Entry 7OD5 (X-ray diffraction, 2.10 A resolution); this record covers chains L and M of the 3 polymer chains in the assembly.

== Chain L ==
Name: Reaction center protein L chain
Source organism: Rhodobacter sphaeroides
Reference sequence: P0C0Y8 (RCEL_RHOSH); residues 1-281 here correspond to UniProt positions 2-282 (UniProt number = residue number + 1)
Amino-acid sequence (281 residues; row label = number of the first residue in the row):
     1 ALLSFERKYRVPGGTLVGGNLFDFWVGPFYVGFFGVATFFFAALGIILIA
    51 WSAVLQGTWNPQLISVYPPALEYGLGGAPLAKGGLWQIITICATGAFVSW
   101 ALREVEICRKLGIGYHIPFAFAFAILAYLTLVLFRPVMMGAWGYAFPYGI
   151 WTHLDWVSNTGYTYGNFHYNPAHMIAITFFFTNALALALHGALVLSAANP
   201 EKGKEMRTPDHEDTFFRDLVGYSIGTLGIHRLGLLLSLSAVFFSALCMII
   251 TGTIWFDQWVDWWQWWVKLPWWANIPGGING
Differences from the reference sequence: engineered mutation Thr-178 (Ser179 in P0C0Y8)
Bound ions: Fe ion: His-190, His-230 (shared with His-219(M), Glu-234(M), His-266(M) of chain M)
Small-molecule neighbours:
  - bacteriochlorophyll a (BCL), molecule 1: Ile-46, Ile-49, Phe-97, Tyr-128, Leu-131, Phe-146, Ile-150, Trp-151, His-153, Leu-154, Trp-156, Val-157
  - bacteriochlorophyll a (BCL), molecule 2: Phe-97, Phe-121, Ala-124, Ile-125, Ala-127, Tyr-128, Leu-131, Trp-156, Val-157, Ser-158, Thr-160, Gly-161, Tyr-162, Asn-166, Phe-167, His-168, His-173, Ala-176, Ile-177, Phe-180, Phe-181, Val-241, Ser-244, Ala-245, Cys-247, Met-248
  - bacteriochlorophyll a (BCL), molecule 3: Val-157, Tyr-162, His-168, Phe-181
  - bacteriochlorophyll a (BCL), molecule 4: His-168, His-173, Met-174, Ile-177, Thr-178, Phe-181, Thr-182, Leu-185
  - bacteriopheophytin a (BPH), molecule 1: Thr-38, Phe-41, Ala-42, Gly-45, Ile-49, Ile-89, Cys-92, Ala-93, Ala-96, Phe-97, Trp-100, Glu-104, Ile-117, Ala-120, Phe-121, Phe-123, Ala-124, Tyr-128, Phe-146, Tyr-148, Gly-149, Ile-150, His-153, Phe-180, Ser-237, Leu-238, Val-241
  - bacteriopheophytin a (BPH), molecule 2: Phe-181, Ala-184, Leu-185, Ala-188, Leu-189, Phe-216, Leu-219, Val-220
  - ubiquinone-10 (U10): Val-26, Phe-29, Tyr-30, Val-31, Gly-35, Thr-38, Phe-39, Trp-100, Arg-103

== Chain M ==
Name: Reaction center protein M chain
Source organism: Rhodobacter sphaeroides
Reference sequence: P0C0Y9 (RCEM_RHOSH); residues 1-303 here correspond to UniProt positions 2-304 (UniProt number = residue number + 1)
Amino-acid sequence (303 residues; row label = number of the first residue in the row):
     1 AEYQNIFTQVQVRGPADLGMTEDVNLANRSGVGPFSTLLGWFGNAQLGPI
    51 YLGSLGVLSLFSGLMWFFTIGIWFWYQAGWNPAVFLRDLFFFSLEPPAPE
   101 YGLSFAAPLKEGGLWLIASFFMFVAVWSWWGRTYLRAQALGMGKHTAWAF
   151 LSAIWLWMVLGFIRPILMGSWSEAVPYGIFSHLDWTNNFSLVHGNLHYNP
   201 FHGLSIAFLYGSALLFAMHGATILAVSRFGGERELEQIADRGTAAERAAL
   251 FWRWTMGFNATMEGIHRWAIWMAVLVTLTGGIGILLSGTVVDNWYVWGQN
   301 HGM
Differences from the reference sequence: engineered mutation Thr-8 (Ser9 in P0C0Y9), His-197 (Phe198 in P0C0Y9)
Bound ions: Fe ion: His-219, Glu-234, His-266 (shared with His-190(L), His-230(L) of chain L)
Small-molecule neighbours:
  - bacteriochlorophyll a (BCL), molecule 1: Trp-66, Phe-67, Leu-89, Phe-90, Met-122, Trp-157, Leu-160, Val-175, Ile-179, His-182, Leu-183, Trp-185, Thr-186
  - bacteriochlorophyll a (BCL), molecule 2: Trp-66, Met-122, Val-126, Phe-150, Ala-153, Ile-154, Leu-156, Trp-157, Leu-160, Trp-185, Thr-186, Asn-187, Phe-189, Ser-190, Asn-195, Leu-196, His-197, His-202, Ser-205, Ile-206, Leu-209, Tyr-210, Val-276, Thr-277, Gly-280, Gly-281, Ile-284
  - bacteriochlorophyll a (BCL), molecule 3: Thr-186, Leu-209, Tyr-210
  - bacteriochlorophyll a (BCL), molecule 4: His-197, Gly-203, Ile-206, Ala-207, Tyr-210, Gly-211, Leu-214
  - bacteriopheophytin a (BPH), molecule 1: Ser-59, Leu-60, Gly-63, Leu-64, Trp-66, Phe-67, Phe-68, Ala-125, Val-126, Trp-129, Thr-133, Thr-146, Ala-149, Phe-150, Ala-153, Ala-273, Val-274, Val-276, Thr-277
  - bacteriopheophytin a (BPH), molecule 2: Tyr-210, Ala-213, Leu-214, Ala-217, Met-218, Trp-252, Thr-255, Met-256
  - 18:1 lpa (NKP; (2R)-2-hydroxy-3-(phosphonooxy)propyl (9E)-octadec-9-enoate), molecule 1: Gly-143, Lys-144, His-145, Trp-148, Ala-149, Leu-151, Ser-152, Trp-155, Ile-270, Trp-271, Val-274, Leu-278, Ile-282
  - 18:1 lpa (NKP), molecule 2: His-145, Arg-267, Trp-271
  - speroidenone (SPN): Trp-66, Phe-67, Phe-68, Ile-70, Gly-71, Ile-72, Phe-74, Trp-75, Phe-85, Leu-89, Trp-115, Leu-116, Ser-119, Phe-120, Met-122, Phe-123, Trp-157, Met-158, Leu-160, Gly-161, Phe-162, Trp-171, Val-175, Pro-176, Tyr-177, Gly-178, Ile-179, His-182
  - ubiquinone-10 (U10): Leu-214, Leu-215, Met-218, His-219, Thr-222, Ile-223, Ala-245, Ala-248, Ala-249, Trp-252, Met-256, Phe-258, Asn-259, Ala-260, Thr-261, Met-262, Ile-265, Trp-268, Met-272
Curated features (UniProtKB/Swiss-Prot):
  - binding site ((7R,8Z)-bacteriochlorophyll b): His-182, His-202
  - binding site (Fe cation): His-219, Glu-234, His-266
  - binding site (a ubiquinone): Trp-252

== Interface between chain L and chain M ==
Pairs across the interface (220; chain L residue first):
  Leu-3(L) with Leu-250(M), hydrophobic; Arg-253(M); Asn-259(M)
  Phe-5(L) with Arg-241(M); Glu-246(M)
  Glu-6(L) with Leu-250(M); Arg-253(M), salt bridge; Trp-254(M), hydrogen bond
  Lys-8(L) with Glu-246(M), salt bridge
  Tyr-9(L) with Thr-243(M), hydrogen bond; Glu-246(M), hydrogen bond; Arg-247(M); Leu-250(M), hydrophobic; Trp-254(M)
  Arg-10(L) with Trp-254(M)
  Trp-25(L) with Trp-254(M)
  Pro-28(L) with Arg-253(M); Trp-254(M); Gly-257(M)
  Phe-29(L) with Trp-254(M); Thr-255(M); Met-256(M); Gly-257(M)
  Tyr-30(L) with Trp-254(M), hydrogen bond (backbone-backbone)
  Gln-62(L) with Gly-302(M), hydrogen bond (side chain-backbone); Met-303(M)
  Trp-100(L) with Thr-255(M)
  Arg-103(L) with Trp-254(M), hydrogen bond (side chain-backbone); Thr-255(M), hydrogen bond (side chain-backbone)
  Glu-104(L) with Phe-251(M); Thr-255(M)
  Ile-107(L) with Phe-251(M), hydrophobic; Trp-254(M); Thr-255(M)
  Cys-108(L) with Phe-251(M), hydrophobic
  Lys-110(L) with Trp-254(M)
  Leu-111(L) with Arg-247(M), hydrogen bond (backbone-side chain); Leu-250(M); Phe-251(M); Trp-254(M), hydrophobic
  Gly-112(L) with Arg-228(M), hydrogen bond (backbone-side chain); Phe-229(M)
  Ile-113(L) with Ala-225(M); Val-226(M), hydrophobic; Arg-228(M); Phe-229(M), hydrophobic; Arg-247(M); Phe-251(M), hydrophobic
  Gly-114(L) with Ala-225(M), hydrogen bond (backbone-backbone); Arg-228(M)
  His-116(L) with Gln-4(M), hydrogen bond (side chain-backbone); Ala-221(M); Leu-224(M); Ala-225(M)
  Ile-117(L) with Ala-221(M); Thr-222(M); Phe-251(M), hydrophobic; Trp-252(M), hydrophobic
  Trp-151(L) with His-197(M); Tyr-198(M), hydrophobic; Met-303(M), hydrophobic
  Leu-154(L) with His-197(M), hydrogen bond (backbone-side chain)
  Asp-155(L) with Tyr-198(M), hydrogen bond
  Ser-158(L) with His-197(M)
  Tyr-162(L) with Asn-187(M), hydrogen bond; Leu-191(M)
  Asn-166(L) with Leu-183(M); Asn-187(M)
  His-168(L) with Leu-183(M), hydrogen bond (side chain-backbone); Thr-186(M); Asn-187(M)
  Tyr-169(L) with Phe-180(M); Asp-184(M), hydrogen bond
  Met-174(L) with Phe-180(M), hydrophobic; Leu-183(M), hydrophobic
  Phe-180(L) with Leu-209(M); Ala-213(M), hydrophobic
  Asn-183(L) with Ser-212(M), hydrogen bond (side chain-backbone); Ala-213(M); Phe-216(M)
  Ala-184(L) with Ala-273(M)
  Ala-186(L) with Phe-216(M)
  Leu-187(L) with Ser-212(M); Phe-216(M), hydrophobic; Ala-269(M)
  Ala-188(L) with Ala-273(M)
  His-190(L) with His-219(M); Glu-234(M), salt bridge; His-266(M), hydrogen bond
  Gly-191(L) with His-266(M)
  Ala-192(L) with His-145(M); Thr-146(M); Ile-270(M), hydrophobic
  Val-194(L) with Glu-234(M); Leu-235(M); His-266(M)
  Leu-195(L) with His-145(M); Glu-263(M); His-266(M); Arg-267(M); Ile-270(M), hydrophobic
  Ser-196(L) with Met-142(M); Gly-143(M), hydrogen bond (backbone-backbone); His-145(M), hydrogen bond (backbone-side chain)
  Ala-197(L) with Leu-235(M), hydrophobic
  Ala-198(L) with Leu-235(M)
  Asn-199(L) with Gly-143(M); His-145(M); Glu-263(M), hydrogen bond; Arg-267(M), hydrogen bond
  Pro-200(L) with Gly-141(M); Gly-143(M)
  Glu-201(L) with Gln-138(M); Gly-141(M), hydrogen bond (backbone-backbone); Met-142(M); Gly-143(M); Lys-144(M), salt bridge
  Lys-204(L) with Gly-141(M)
  Met-206(L) with Leu-235(M); Ile-238(M), hydrophobic
  Arg-207(L) with Glu-22(M), salt bridge; Leu-140(M), hydrogen bond (side chain-backbone); Gly-141(M); Met-142(M); Leu-235(M)
  Thr-208(L) with Leu-235(M)
  Pro-209(L) with Leu-235(M)
  Asp-210(L) with Met-20(M)
  His-211(L) with Met-20(M); Glu-22(M), salt bridge; Leu-140(M); Met-142(M)
  Glu-212(L) with Leu-235(M)
  Thr-214(L) with Gly-19(M); Met-20(M), hydrogen bond (side chain-backbone); Arg-29(M); Leu-140(M)
  Phe-215(L) with Thr-133(M); Arg-136(M); Ala-137(M); Leu-140(M), hydrophobic; Met-142(M), hydrophobic; Thr-146(M)
  Arg-217(L) with Asp-17(M); Asn-44(M); Gln-46(M); Gly-48(M); Pro-49(M); Ile-50(M)
  Asp-218(L) with Val-24(M); Arg-29(M), salt bridge; Ile-50(M); Tyr-51(M), hydrogen bond (backbone-backbone); Arg-132(M), hydrogen bond (backbone-side chain)
  Leu-219(L) with Trp-129(M); Arg-132(M), hydrogen bond (backbone-side chain); Thr-133(M)
  Val-220(L) with Ile-50(M)
  Gly-221(L) with Leu-47(M); Gly-48(M), hydrogen bond (backbone-backbone); Pro-49(M); Ile-50(M)
  Tyr-222(L) with Asn-44(M), hydrogen bond (side chain-backbone); Gln-46(M); Leu-47(M), hydrophobic
  Ser-223(L) with Asn-44(M), hydrogen bond (backbone-side chain)
  Ile-224(L) with Gly-43(M); Asn-44(M), hydrogen bond (backbone-backbone)
  Gly-225(L) with Asn-44(M)
  Thr-226(L) with Glu-232(M), hydrogen bond (side chain-backbone)
  Leu-227(L) with Asn-5(M); Leu-224(M), hydrophobic; Glu-232(M)
  Gly-228(L) with Phe-42(M)
  Ile-229(L) with Phe-216(M)
  His-230(L) with His-219(M), hydrogen bond; Gly-220(M); Ile-223(M); Glu-234(M), salt bridge
  Arg-231(L) with Tyr-3(M); Asn-5(M), hydrogen bond; Ile-6(M), hydrogen bond (side chain-backbone); Phe-7(M); Thr-8(M), hydrogen bond; Trp-41(M), hydrogen bond (side chain-backbone); Phe-42(M), hydrogen bond (side chain-backbone); Leu-224(M)
  Leu-232(L) with Phe-42(M)
  Gly-233(L) with Phe-216(M)
  Leu-234(L) with Ala-217(M); Leu-224(M), hydrophobic
  Ser-237(L) with Ala-213(M); Ala-217(M), hydrogen bond (side chain-backbone)
  Trp-263(L) with Phe-180(M), hydrophobic
  Trp-266(L) with Leu-86(M), hydrogen bond (side chain-backbone); Arg-87(M), hydrogen bond (side chain-backbone)
  Val-267(L) with Arg-87(M); Phe-91(M), hydrophobic
  Trp-272(L) with Ala-83(M); Leu-86(M), hydrophobic; Arg-87(M), hydrogen bond (backbone-side chain)
  Ile-275(L) with Asn-81(M); Ala-83(M), hydrophobic; Val-84(M), hydrophobic; Arg-87(M), hydrogen bond (backbone-side chain)
  Pro-276(L) with Val-84(M)
  Gly-277(L) with Val-84(M); Arg-87(M), hydrogen bond (backbone-side chain)
  Gly-278(L) with Gln-77(M), hydrogen bond (backbone-backbone); Val-84(M); Arg-87(M); Asp-88(M)
  Ile-279(L) with Gln-77(M); Asp-88(M), hydrogen bond (backbone-side chain); Phe-91(M), hydrophobic; Phe-92(M), hydrophobic
  Asn-280(L) with Arg-87(M); Asp-88(M), hydrogen bond; Phe-91(M)
  Gly-281(L) with Arg-87(M)
Also at the interface, not in a pair above, chain L (98 interface residues in all): Ala-120, Val-157, Phe-181, Leu-189, Leu-193, Asp-213, Leu-235, Leu-238, Ala-273
Also at the interface, not in a pair above, chain M (102 interface residues in all): Asp-23, Leu-39, Ala-78, Phe-90, Ala-149, Met-218, Ser-227, Ala-239, Ala-249, Met-272

== Overview ==
Chain L and chain M form an interface of 98 and 102 residues respectively; the contacts include 48 hydrogen
bonds and 8 salt bridges. Among the polar pairs are Glu-6(L)/Arg-253(M), Lys-8(L)/Glu-246(M) and
His-190(L)/Glu-234(M).
Chain L is Reaction center protein L chain and chain M is Reaction center protein M chain, both from
Rhodobacter sphaeroides; the structure, F(M197)H mutant structure of Photosynthetic Reaction Center From
Rhodobacter Sphaeroides strain RV LSP crystallization, was determined by X-ray diffraction (same publication
as 7P2C).
